Entry 8DWY (electron microscopy, 3.18 A resolution); this record covers chains N and O of the 20 polymer chains in the assembly.

[Chain N (and O)]
Name: E2 glycoprotein
Source organism: Chikungunya virus strain Senegal 37997
Notes: chain O of this document is another copy of the same molecule, construct and numbering; everything in this record applies to it too
UniProt: Q5XXP3 (POLS_CHIK3); residues 5-423 here correspond to UniProt positions 330-748 (UniProt number = residue number + 325)
Sequence (419 residues; each row starts with the number of its first residue):
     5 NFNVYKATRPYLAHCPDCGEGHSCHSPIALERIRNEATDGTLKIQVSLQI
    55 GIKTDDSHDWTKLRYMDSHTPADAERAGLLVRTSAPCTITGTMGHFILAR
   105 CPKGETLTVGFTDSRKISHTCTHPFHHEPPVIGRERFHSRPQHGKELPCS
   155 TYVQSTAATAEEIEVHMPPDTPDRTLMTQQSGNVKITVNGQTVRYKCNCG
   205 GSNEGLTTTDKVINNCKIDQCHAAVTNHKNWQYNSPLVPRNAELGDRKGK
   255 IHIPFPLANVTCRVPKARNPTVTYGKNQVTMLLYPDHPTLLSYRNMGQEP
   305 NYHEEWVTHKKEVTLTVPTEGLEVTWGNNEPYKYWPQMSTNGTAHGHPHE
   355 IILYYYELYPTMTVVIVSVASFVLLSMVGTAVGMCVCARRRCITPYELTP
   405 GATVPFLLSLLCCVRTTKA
Not modelled in the structure: 419-423
Disulfide bonds: C19-C125, C22-C28, C91-C105, C153-C266, C201-C225, C203-C220, C396-C417
Covalently attached groups: N-acetylglucosamine (NAG) linked to N263, N345
Reported in the primary citation:
  - mutagenesis - N187D: decreased binding to 506.C01 (proposed by the authors, not directly observed)
  - mutagenesis - T213S, T213V: decreased binding to 506.A08 (proposed by the authors, not directly observed)

[Chain N / chain O interface]
Residue-residue contacts - 6 pairs, chain N then chain O:
  T94(N) - E24(O)
  H142(N) - E109(O)
  R144(N) - P20(O)  hydrogen bond (side chain-backbone)
  R144(N) - G25(O)
  Q146(N) - H18(O)  hydrogen bond
  Q146(N) - P20(O)
Other interface residues (no listed pair), chain N (8 interface residues in all): T92, R104, S143, P145
Other interface residues (no listed pair), chain O (9 interface residues in all): D21, S27, T110, P128

[Summary]
8 residues of chain N and 9 residues of chain O are in contact, with 2 hydrogen bonds. Polar pairs include
R144(N)-P20(O) and Q146(N)-H18(O). N-acetylglucosamine is covalently linked to N263(N) and N345(N). The paper
reports that T213S and T213V of chain N reduce binding to 506.A08; N187D of chain N reduces binding to
506.C01.
Both chains are E2 glycoprotein (Chikungunya virus strain Senegal 37997). Entry 8DWY (Chikungunya VLP in
complex with neutralizing Fab CHK-265 (asymmetric unit)) was determined by electron microscopy (same
publication as 8DWX).
